Entry 5Y5Z (electron microscopy, 6.70 A resolution (low resolution: residue-level contacts below are approximate; hydrogen-bond / salt-bridge calls are withheld)); this record covers chains F and L of the 26 polymer chains in the assembly.

Chain F:
Molecule: V-type ATP synthase beta chain
From: Thermus thermophilus HB8
UniProtKB: Q56404 (VATB_THET8); residues 1-478 here = UniProt positions 1-478
Amino-acid sequence (478 residues; numbered 1 to 478; the number before each row is that of its first residue):
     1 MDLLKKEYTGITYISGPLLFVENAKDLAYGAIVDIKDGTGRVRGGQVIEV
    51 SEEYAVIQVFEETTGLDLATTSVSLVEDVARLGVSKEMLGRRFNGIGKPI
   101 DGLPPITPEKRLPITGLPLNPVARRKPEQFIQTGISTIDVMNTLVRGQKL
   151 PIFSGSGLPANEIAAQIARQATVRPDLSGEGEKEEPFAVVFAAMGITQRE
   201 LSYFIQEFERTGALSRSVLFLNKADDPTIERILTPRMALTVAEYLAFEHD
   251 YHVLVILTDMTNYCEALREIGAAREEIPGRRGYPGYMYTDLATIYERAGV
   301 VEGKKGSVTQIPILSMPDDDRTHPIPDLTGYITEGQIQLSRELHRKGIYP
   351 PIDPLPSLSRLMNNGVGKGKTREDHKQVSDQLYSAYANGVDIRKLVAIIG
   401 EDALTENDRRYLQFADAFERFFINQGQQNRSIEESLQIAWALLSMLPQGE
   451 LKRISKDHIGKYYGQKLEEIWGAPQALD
Unresolved in the structure: 1-4, 464-478

Chain L:
Molecule: V-type ATP synthase subunit E
From: Thermus thermophilus HB8
UniProtKB: P74901 (VATE_THET8); numbering as in UniProt (aligned over 1-188)
Amino-acid sequence (188 residues; numbered 1 to 188; the number before each row is that of its first residue):
     1 MSKLEAILSQEVEAEIQALLQEAEAKAEAVKREAEEKAKALLQARERALE
    51 AQYRAALRRAESAGELLVATARTQARGEVLEEVRRRVREALEALPQKPEW
   101 PEVVRKLALEALEALPGAKALVANPEDLPHLEAMARERGVELQAEPALRL
   151 GVRAVGAEGKTQVENSLLARMDRAWDAMSSKVAQALWG
Unresolved in the structure: 1, 147-148
Sequence notes: conflict Met-134 (Leu in P74901), Met-171 (Leu in P74901), Met-178 (Leu in P74901)

How chain F and chain L interact:
Residue-residue contacts (8; chain F residue first):
  Lys-5(F) with Val-163(L); Glu-164(L)
  Glu-7(F) with Lys-160(L); Thr-161(L)
  Tyr-8(F) with Lys-160(L)
  Thr-9(F) with Gly-159(L); Lys-160(L)
  Gly-10(F) with Gly-159(L)
Also at the interface, not in a pair above, chain F (6 interface residues in all): Pro-108
Also at the interface, not in a pair above, chain L (9 interface residues in all): Gln-162, Asn-165, Ser-166, Ser-179

Overview:
6 residues of chain F and 9 residues of chain L are in contact.
Here chain F is V-type ATP synthase beta chain and chain L is V-type ATP synthase subunit E, both from Thermus
thermophilus HB8. Entry 5Y5Z (V/A-type ATPase/synthase from Thermus thermophilus, rotational state 2) was
determined by electron microscopy together with 5Y5Y, 5Y5X and 5Y60 from the same study.
